4D0X - chain A; structure by X-ray diffraction, 1.82 A resolution.

Chain A:
Protein: Tyrosine-protein kinase JAK2
Source organism: Homo sapiens
Notes: EC 2.7.10.2; fragment: kinase domain, residues 835-1132
Reference sequence: O60674 (JAK2_HUMAN); residues 835-1132 here = UniProt positions 835-1132
Chain sequence (298 residues; numbered 835 to 1132; the number before each row is that of its first residue):
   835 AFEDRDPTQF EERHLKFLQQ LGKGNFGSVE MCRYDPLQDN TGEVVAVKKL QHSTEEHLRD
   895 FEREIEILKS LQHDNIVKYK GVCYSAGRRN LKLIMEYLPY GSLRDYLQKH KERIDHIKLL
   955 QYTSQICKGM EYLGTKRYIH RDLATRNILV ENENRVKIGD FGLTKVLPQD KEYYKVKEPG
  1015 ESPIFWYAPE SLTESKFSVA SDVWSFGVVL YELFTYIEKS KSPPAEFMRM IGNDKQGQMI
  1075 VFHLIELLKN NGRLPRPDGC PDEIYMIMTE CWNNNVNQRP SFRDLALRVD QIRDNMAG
Not modelled in the structure: 835-838, 1132
Modified residues: Y1007 (o-phosphotyrosine; PTR); Y1008 (o-phosphotyrosine; PTR)
Ligand contacts: 953 (5-(2-aminopyrimidin-4-yl)-2-[2-chloro-5-(trifluoromethyl)phenyl]-1H-pyrrole-3-carboxamide): L855, G856, K857, G858, G861, S862, V863, A880, K882, V911, M929, E930, Y931, L932, G935, S936, D939, R980, N981, L983, G993, D994
Curated features (UniProtKB/Swiss-Prot):
  - active site: D976 (Proton acceptor)
  - binding site (ATP): L855 to V863, K882
  - modified residue (Phosphotyrosine): Y868, Y966, Y972, Y1007, Y1008
  - mutagenesis: K882 (K882E: Loss of ability to up-regulate potassium voltage-gated channel activity of KCNA3)

In short:
Ligands of chain A: compound 953. UniProt lists active-site residue D976, 10 ATP-binding residues and one
mutagenesis site.
Chain A is Tyrosine-protein kinase JAK2 (Homo sapiens); the structure, Pyrrole-3-carboxamides as potent and
selective JAK2 inhibitors, was determined by X-ray diffraction, deposited together with 4D0W and 4D1S.
